Entry 5ZHX (X-ray diffraction, 3.50 A resolution); this record covers chains A and e.

== Chain A ==
Name: Rap1 GTPase-GDP dissociation stimulator 1
Organism: Homo sapiens
Reference sequence: P52306 (GDS1_HUMAN), isoform P52306-2; residues 77-558 here = UniProt positions 77-558
Sequence (487 residues; numbered 72 to 558; the number before each row is that of its first residue):
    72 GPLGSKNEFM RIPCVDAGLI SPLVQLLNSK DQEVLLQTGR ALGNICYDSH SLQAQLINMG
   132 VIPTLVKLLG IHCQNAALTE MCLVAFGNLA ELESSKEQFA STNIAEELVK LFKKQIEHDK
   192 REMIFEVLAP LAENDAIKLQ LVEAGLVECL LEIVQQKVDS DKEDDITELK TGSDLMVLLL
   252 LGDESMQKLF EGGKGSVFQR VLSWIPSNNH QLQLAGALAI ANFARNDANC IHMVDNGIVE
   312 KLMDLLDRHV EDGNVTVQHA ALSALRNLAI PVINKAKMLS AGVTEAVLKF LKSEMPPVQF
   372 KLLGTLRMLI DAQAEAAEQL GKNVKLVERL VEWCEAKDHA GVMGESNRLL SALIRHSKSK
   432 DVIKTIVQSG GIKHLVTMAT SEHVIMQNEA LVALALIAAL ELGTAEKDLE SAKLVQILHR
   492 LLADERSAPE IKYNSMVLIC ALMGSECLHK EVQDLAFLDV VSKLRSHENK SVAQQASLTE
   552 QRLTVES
Disordered / not traced: 72-86, 556-558
Sequence notes: expression tag (72-76)
Residues lining bound ligands: farnesyl (FAR): Leu98, Leu106, Gly110, Leu113, Gly114, Cys117, Tyr118, Gln124, Leu127, Leu136, Leu139, Leu149, Met152, Cys153, Ala156, Asn159
From the paper describing this entry:
  - binding site for farnesyl: Gly110, Leu113, Gly114, Tyr118, Gln124, Leu136, Leu139, Leu149, Met152, Cys153, Ala156, Asn159, Leu160

== Chain e ==
Name: Transforming protein RhoA
Organism: Homo sapiens
Reference sequence: P61586 (RHOA_HUMAN); residue numbers follow UniProt; this construct covers 1-193
Sequence (198 residues; row label = number of the first residue in the row; numbers below 1 keep their minus sign (Gly-4 is residue -4)):
    -4 GPLGSMAAIR KKLVIVGDGA CGKTCLLIVF SKDQFPEVYV PTVFENYVAD IEVDGKQVEL
    56 ALWDTAGQED YDRLRPLSYP DTDVILMCFS IDSPDSLENI PEKWTPEVKH FCPNVPIILV
   116 GNKKDLRNDE HTRRELAKMK QEPVKPEEGR DMANRIGAFG YMECSAKTKD GVREVFEMAT
   176 RAALQARRGK KKSGCLVA
Disordered / not traced: -4 to 2, 28-39, 59-64, 182-189, 192-193
Sequence notes: expression tag (-4 to 0); engineered mutation Ala193 (Leu in P61586)
Curated features (UniProtKB/Swiss-Prot):
  - region: Ala61 to Asp78 (Switch II region)
  - motif: Tyr34 to Tyr42 (Effector region)
  - binding site (GTP): Gly12 to Thr19, Phe30 to Thr37, Asp59 to Gln63, Asn117 to Asp120, Ser160 to Lys162
  - site: Gly189, Cys190 (Microbial infection: Cleavage)
  - modified residue: Tyr34 (Microbial infection: O-AMP-tyrosine), Thr37 (Microbial infection: O-AMP-threonine), Asn41 (Microbial infection: ADP-ribosylasparagine), Gln63 (5-glutamyl serotonin), Ser188 (Phosphoserine), Cys190 (Cysteine methyl ester)
  - lipidation: Lys185 (Microbial infection: N6-stearoyl lysine), Lys186 (Microbial infection: N6-stearoyl lysine), Lys187 (Microbial infection: N6-stearoyl lysine), Cys190 (S-geranylgeranyl cysteine)
  - glycosylation: Tyr34 (Microbial infection: O-linked (GlcNAc) tyrosine), Thr37 (Microbial infection: O-alpha-linked (GlcNAc) threonine)
  - cross-link: Lys135 (Glycyl lysine isopeptide (Lys-Gly) (interchain with G-Cter in ubiquitin))
  - natural variant: Glu47 (E47K: In EDFAOB), Pro71 (P71S: In EDFAOB)
  - mutagenesis: Gly14 (G14V: Increased Rho protein signal transduction. Constitutively active), Thr19 (T19N: Decreased Rho protein signal transduction. Decreased substrate adhesion-dependent cell spreading. Decreased stress fibers assembly. Decreased cytoplasmic microtubule organization), Tyr34 (Y34A: Abolishes interaction with DGKQ; Y34F: Abolishes AMPylation by Haemophilus IbpA), Thr37 (T37A: Abolished monoglucosylation by C.difficile toxin TcdA. Abolished O-GlcNAcylation by C.novyi toxin TcdA), Gln63 (Q63L: Causes constitutive activation), Lys135 (K135R: Reduced FBXL19-mediated ubiquitination and subsequent degradation), Lys185 to Lys187 (In 3KR mutant; abolished stearoylation in response to S.flexneri infection)
Covalent attachments: farnesyl (FAR) linked to Cys190
From the paper describing this entry:
  - post-translational modification sites: Cys190
  - conformationally variable residues (order/disorder transition): Asp28 to Phe39, Asp59 to Glu64

== Chain A / chain e interface ==
Pairs across the interface (57; chain A residue first):
  Arg111(A) - Leu191(e)
  Tyr118(A) - Cys190(e)  hydrophobic
  His121(A) - Ile4(e)
  His121(A) - Lys51(e)
  Ser122(A) - Lys51(e)
  Glu151(A) - Leu191(e)
  Met152(A) - Leu191(e)
  Val155(A) - Leu191(e)
  Asn159(A) - Cys190(e)
  Glu162(A) - Ile4(e)
  Glu162(A) - Lys6(e)  salt bridge
  Glu164(A) - Ala3(e)  hydrogen bond (backbone-backbone)
  Glu164(A) - Arg5(e)
  Ala200(A) - Tyr74(e)  hydrophobic
  Glu204(A) - Arg70(e)  salt bridge
  Lys241(A) - Leu72(e)
  Thr242(A) - Tyr74(e)
  Asp245(A) - Pro71(e)
  Asp245(A) - Leu72(e)
  Asp245(A) - Ser73(e)
  Leu246(A) - Tyr74(e)  hydrophobic
  Val248(A) - Pro71(e)  hydrophobic
  Leu249(A) - Arg70(e)
  Leu252(A) - Arg68(e)  hydrogen bond (backbone-side chain)
  Leu252(A) - Leu69(e)
  Asp254(A) - Arg68(e)  salt bridge
  Leu285(A) - Leu72(e)  hydrophobic
  Leu289(A) - Leu69(e)  hydrophobic
  Leu289(A) - Pro71(e)  hydrophobic
  Ala292(A) - Leu69(e)  hydrophobic
  Asn293(A) - Arg68(e)
  Asn293(A) - Leu69(e)  hydrogen bond (side chain-backbone)
  Ala295(A) - Tyr66(e)
  Arg296(A) - Tyr66(e)
  Arg296(A) - Asp67(e)
  Arg296(A) - Arg68(e)
  Asn297(A) - Tyr66(e)
  Asp298(A) - Tyr66(e)  hydrogen bond
  Cys301(A) - Tyr66(e)  hydrophobic
  Val326(A) - Phe106(e)  hydrophobic
  Thr327(A) - Phe106(e)
  His330(A) - Phe106(e)
  Ser334(A) - Leu69(e)
  Arg337(A) - Asp65(e)  hydrogen bond (side chain-backbone)
  Arg337(A) - Asp67(e)  salt bridge
  Asn338(A) - Tyr66(e)
  Asn338(A) - Asp67(e)  hydrogen bond (side chain-backbone)
  Ile341(A) - Tyr66(e)  hydrophobic
  Met366(A) - Glu102(e)
  Met366(A) - Phe106(e)  hydrophobic
  Pro367(A) - Glu102(e)
  Pro368(A) - Glu102(e)
  Pro368(A) - Phe106(e)  hydrophobic
  Lys372(A) - Asp67(e)  salt bridge
  Lys372(A) - Leu69(e)
  Asp409(A) - Asp13(e)
  Asp409(A) - Trp99(e)
Also at the interface, not in a pair above, chain A (46 interface residues in all): Leu163, Ala331, Pro342, Glu365, His410
Also at the interface, not in a pair above, chain e (26 interface residues in all): Lys18, Lys98, Pro101, His105, Leu179
Interface features reported in the paper:
  - specific contacts: Asp245(A)-Ser73(e), Asn338(A)-Asp67(e) (hydrogen bond)
  - interface residues, chain A: Arg337(A), Asn338(A), Lys372(A)
  - interface residues, chain e: Ala3(e), Arg5(e), Lys6(e), Lys98(e), Glu102(e), Leu191(e)
  - hot spots on chain e (mutagenesis) - Y66A, D67R/R68E/L69A, R68E, R70E, L72A: decreased binding to Rap1 GTPase-GDP dissociation stimulator 1 (chain A)

== Overview ==
The interface between chain A and chain e involves 46 residues on one side and 26 on the other, with 6
hydrogen bonds and 5 salt bridges. Polar pairs include Glu162(A)-Lys6(e), Glu204(A)-Arg70(e) and
Asp254(A)-Arg68(e). The authors report a contact between Asp245(A) and Ser73(e); a hydrogen bond between
Asn338(A) and Asp67(e). From the paper: a binding site for farnesyl at Gly110(A), Leu113(A) and Gly114(A)
among others; Y66A, D67R/R68E/L69A and R68E of chain e, among others, reduce binding to Rap1 GTPase-GDP
dissociation stimulator 1 (chain A); 5 substitutions were tested in all.
Chain A is Rap1 GTPase-GDP dissociation stimulator 1 and chain e is Transforming protein RhoA, both from Homo
sapiens; the structure, Crystal structure of SmgGDS-558 and farnesylated RhoA complex, was determined by X-ray
diffraction.
